PDB entry 1LHJ | X-ray diffraction, 1.80 A resolution | chain A

# Chain A
Molecule: Human lysozyme
From: Homo sapiens
Notes: EC 3.2.1.17
Reference sequence: P61626 (LYSC_HUMAN); residues 1-130 here correspond to UniProt positions 19-148 (UniProt number = residue number + 18)
Chain sequence (130 residues; numbered 1 to 130; the number before each row is that of its first residue):
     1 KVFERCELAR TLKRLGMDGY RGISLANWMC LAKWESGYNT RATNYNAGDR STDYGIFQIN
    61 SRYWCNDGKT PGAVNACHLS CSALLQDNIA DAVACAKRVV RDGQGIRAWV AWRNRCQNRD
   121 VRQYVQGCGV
Sequence notes: conflict G103 (Pro121 in P61626)
UniProt features mapped onto this chain:
  - active site: E35, D53
Cystine bridges: C6-C128, C30-C116, C65-C81, C77-C95

# Overview
Curated annotation (UniProt) lists active-site residues E35 and D53.
Chain A is Human lysozyme (Homo sapiens); the structure, Role of proline residues in human lysozyme stability:
A scanning calorimetric study combined with X-ray structure ..., was determined by X-ray diffraction (same
publication as 1LHH, 1LHI, 1LHK and 1LHL).
